Entry 6UE8 (electron microscopy, 3.00 A resolution); this record covers chains A and B of the 10 polymer chains in the assembly.

== Chain A (and B) ==
Protein: Immunoglobulin heavy constant alpha 2
Organism: Homo sapiens
Notes: chain B of this document is another copy of the same molecule, construct and numbering; everything in this record applies to it too
UniProt: P01877 (IGHA2_HUMAN); residues 242-472 here correspond to UniProt positions 110-340 (UniProt number = residue number - 132)
Chain sequence (245 residues; row label = number of the first residue in the row):
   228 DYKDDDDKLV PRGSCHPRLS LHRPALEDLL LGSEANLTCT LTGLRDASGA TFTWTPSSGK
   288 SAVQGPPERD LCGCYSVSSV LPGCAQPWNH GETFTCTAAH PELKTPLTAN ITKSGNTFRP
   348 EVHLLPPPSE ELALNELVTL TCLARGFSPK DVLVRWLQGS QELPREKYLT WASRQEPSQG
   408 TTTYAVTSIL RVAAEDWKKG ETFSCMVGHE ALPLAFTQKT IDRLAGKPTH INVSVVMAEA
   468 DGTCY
Disordered / not traced: 228-241, 273-275, 466-472 (chain B: 228-241)
Cystine bridges: C266-C323, C369-C432
Covalent attachments: N-acetylglucosamine (NAG) linked to N337
Differences from the reference sequence: expression tag (228-241); conflict L451 (Met319 in P01877)
Swiss-Prot annotation at these positions:
  - glycosylation (N-linked (GlcNAc...) asparagine): N263, N337 (complex)

== Interface between chain A and chain B ==
Disulfides between the chains: C242(A)-C299(B), C299(A)-C242(B)
Residue-residue contacts (52):
  C242(A) with C299(B), disulfide
  L298(A) with L298(B), hydrophobic
  C299(A) with C242(B), disulfide
  H350(A) with E358(B), salt bridge
  L352(A) with L352(B), hydrophobic
  P355(A) with H350(B)
  E357(A) with K446(B), salt bridge
  R372(A) with R418(B)
  E393(A) with P404(B)
  K394(A) with P404(B)
  Y395(A) with P404(B)
  L396(A) with R401(B); E403(B)
  T397(A) with R401(B)
  W398(A) with W398(B); A399(B), hydrogen bond (side chain-backbone); A412(B), hydrophobic; V413(B)
  A399(A) with W398(B), hydrogen bond (backbone-side chain); R401(B)
  R401(A) with L396(B); T397(B); W398(B); A399(B)
  Q402(A) with L396(B)
  P404(A) with E393(B); Y395(B)
  A412(A) with W398(B)
  V413(A) with W398(B)
  T414(A) with W398(B); T414(B), hydrogen bond
  R418(A) with R372(B)
  P455(A) with I458(B), hydrophobic
  T456(A) with T456(B)
  H457(A) with T456(B); H457(B); I458(B), hydrogen bond (backbone-backbone)
  I458(A) with I458(B)
  N459(A) with I458(B), hydrogen bond (backbone-backbone); N459(B); V460(B), hydrogen bond (backbone-backbone)
  V460(A) with V460(B)
  S461(A) with V460(B), hydrogen bond (backbone-backbone); S461(B); V462(B), hydrogen bond (backbone-backbone)
  V462(A) with V462(B)
  V463(A) with V462(B), hydrogen bond (backbone-backbone); V463(B); M464(B), hydrogen bond (backbone-backbone)
  M464(A) with M464(B), hydrophobic
  A465(A) with M464(B); A465(B)
Interface residues without a listed pair, chain A (42 interface residues in all): P353, E358, L364, T366, T368, L370, E403, I416, A452
Interface residues without a listed pair, chain B (41 interface residues in all): P355, E357, T366, T368, L370, K394, Q402, Q406, K454, A467

== Overview ==
42 residues of chain A face 41 of chain B across their interface; the contacts include 2 disulfide bonds, 10
hydrogen bonds and 2 salt bridges. Polar contacts include H350(A)-E358(B), E357(A)-K446(B) and
W398(A)-A399(B). N-acetylglucosamine is covalently linked to N337(A).
Chain A and chain B are both Immunoglobulin heavy constant alpha 2 (Homo sapiens); the structure, Structure of
tetrameric sIgA complex (Class 1), was determined by electron microscopy, deposited together with 6UE7, 6UE9
and 6UEA.
